PDB entry 6HZZ | X-ray diffraction, 2.52 A resolution | chains A and B

[Chain A (and B)]
Protein: D-glucuronyl C5-epimerase
Organism: Homo sapiens
Notes: EC 5.1.3.17; chain B of this document is another copy of the same molecule, construct and numbering; everything in this record applies to it too
UniProtKB: O94923 (GLCE_HUMAN); residues 98-617 here = UniProt positions 98-617
Amino-acid sequence (527 residues; each row starts with the number of its first residue):
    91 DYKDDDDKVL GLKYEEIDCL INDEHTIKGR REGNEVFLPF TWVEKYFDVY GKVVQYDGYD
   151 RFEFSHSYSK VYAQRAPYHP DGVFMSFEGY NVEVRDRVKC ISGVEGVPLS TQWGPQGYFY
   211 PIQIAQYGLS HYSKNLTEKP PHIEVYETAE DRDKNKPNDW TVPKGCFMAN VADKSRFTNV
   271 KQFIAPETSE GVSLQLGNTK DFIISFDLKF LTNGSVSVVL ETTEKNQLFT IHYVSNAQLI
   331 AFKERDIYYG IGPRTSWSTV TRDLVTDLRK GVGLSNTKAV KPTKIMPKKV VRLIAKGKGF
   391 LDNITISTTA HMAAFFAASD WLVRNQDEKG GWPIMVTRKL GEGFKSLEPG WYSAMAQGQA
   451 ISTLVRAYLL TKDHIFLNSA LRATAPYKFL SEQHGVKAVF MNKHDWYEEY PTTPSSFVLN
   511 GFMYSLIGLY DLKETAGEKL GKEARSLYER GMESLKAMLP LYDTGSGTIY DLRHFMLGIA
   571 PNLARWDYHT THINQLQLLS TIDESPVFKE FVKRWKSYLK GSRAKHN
Not modelled in the structure: 91-101, 243-247 (chain B: 91-101)
Sequence notes: expression tag (91-97)
Covalent attachments: N-acetylglucosamine (NAG) linked to N225, N303; glycan linked to N393
Ion coordination: Ca2+: T238, E240, T268, N269, D392
From the paper describing this entry:
  - post-translational modification sites: N225, N303, N393
  - Ca2+ coordination: T238, E240, T268, N269, D392
  - mutagenesis - E499Q, Y578F: abolished catalytic activity
  - mutagenesis - Y500F: decreased catalytic activity on 13C-labeled N-sulfated heparosan
  - catalytic residues: Y578
  - catalytic residues: Y210, R428, Y500 (proposed by the authors, not directly observed)

[Chain A / chain B interface]
Contacting residue pairs (130):
  L102(A) - Y104(B)  hydrophobic
  L102(A) - R120(B)
  Y104(A) - Y104(B)  hydrophobic
  Y104(A) - E122(B)
  I107(A) - F152(B)
  D108(A) - Y149(B)  hydrogen bond
  D108(A) - R151(B)
  D108(A) - F152(B)  hydrogen bond (backbone-backbone)
  C109(A) - F152(B)
  L110(A) - R151(B)
  L110(A) - F152(B)  hydrogen bond (backbone-backbone)
  L110(A) - E153(B)
  L110(A) - F154(B)  hydrogen bond (backbone-backbone)
  I111(A) - F154(B)  hydrophobic
  N112(A) - F154(B)  hydrogen bond (backbone-backbone)
  N112(A) - S155(B)
  N112(A) - H156(B)  hydrogen bond (side chain-backbone)
  N112(A) - K610(B)  hydrogen bond (side chain-backbone)
  K118(A) - F127(B)
  R120(A) - Y104(B)
  R120(A) - E122(B)  salt bridge
  R120(A) - F127(B)
  R121(A) - V143(B)
  R121(A) - D150(B)  salt bridge
  E122(A) - Y104(B)  hydrogen bond
  E122(A) - R120(B)  salt bridge
  E125(A) - P129(B)
  E125(A) - F130(B)  hydrogen bond (side chain-backbone)
  E125(A) - T131(B)  hydrogen bond
  V126(A) - L128(B)
  V126(A) - P129(B)
  V126(A) - F130(B)  hydrogen bond (backbone-backbone)
  V126(A) - V143(B)  hydrophobic
  V126(A) - F152(B)  hydrophobic
  F127(A) - Y104(B)
  F127(A) - K118(B)
  F127(A) - R120(B)
  F127(A) - F127(B)  hydrophobic
  F127(A) - L128(B)
  F127(A) - P129(B)
  L128(A) - V126(B)
  L128(A) - F127(B)
  L128(A) - L128(B)  hydrogen bond (backbone-backbone)
  L128(A) - F130(B)  hydrophobic
  P129(A) - E125(B)
  P129(A) - V126(B)
  P129(A) - F127(B)
  F130(A) - E125(B)  hydrogen bond (backbone-side chain)
  F130(A) - V126(B)  hydrogen bond (backbone-backbone)
  F130(A) - L128(B)  hydrophobic
  T131(A) - E125(B)  hydrogen bond
  W132(A) - F154(B)  hydrophobic
  Y136(A) - F154(B)
  Y136(A) - H156(B)  hydrogen bond
  Y136(A) - K610(B)
  Y136(A) - G611(B)
  Y136(A) - R613(B)  hydrogen bond (backbone-side chain)
  F137(A) - F137(B)  hydrophobic
  D138(A) - R613(B)
  V139(A) - F137(B)  hydrophobic
  V143(A) - R121(B)
  V143(A) - V126(B)  hydrophobic
  Y149(A) - D108(B)  hydrogen bond
  D150(A) - R121(B)  salt bridge
  R151(A) - D108(B)
  R151(A) - L110(B)
  F152(A) - I107(B)
  F152(A) - D108(B)  hydrogen bond (backbone-backbone)
  F152(A) - C109(B)
  F152(A) - L110(B)  hydrogen bond (backbone-backbone)
  F152(A) - V126(B)  hydrophobic
  E153(A) - L110(B)
  F154(A) - L110(B)  hydrogen bond (backbone-backbone)
  F154(A) - I111(B)  hydrophobic
  F154(A) - N112(B)  hydrogen bond (backbone-backbone)
  F154(A) - W132(B)  hydrophobic
  F154(A) - Y136(B)
  S155(A) - N112(B)
  H156(A) - N112(B)  hydrogen bond (backbone-side chain)
  H156(A) - Y136(B)  hydrogen bond
  K160(A) - D113(B)  salt bridge
  M491(A) - M491(B)  hydrophobic
  M491(A) - K493(B)
  A547(A) - F565(B)
  P550(A) - H564(B)
  P550(A) - F565(B)  hydrophobic
  L551(A) - F565(B)  hydrophobic
  D553(A) - P571(B)
  T554(A) - T554(B)
  T554(A) - L573(B)
  G555(A) - P571(B)
  Y560(A) - N617(B)
  H564(A) - P550(B)
  F565(A) - A547(B)
  F565(A) - P550(B)
  F565(A) - L551(B)  hydrophobic
  A570(A) - R604(B)
  P571(A) - D553(B)
  P571(A) - G555(B)
  P571(A) - A614(B)
  P571(A) - K615(B)
  N572(A) - N617(B)
  L573(A) - T554(B)
  L573(A) - R613(B)
  L573(A) - A614(B)
  L573(A) - K615(B)
  L573(A) - H616(B)
  L573(A) - N617(B)  hydrogen bond (backbone-backbone)
  A574(A) - N617(B)
  R575(A) - H616(B)
  R575(A) - N617(B)  hydrogen bond (side chain-backbone)
  Y578(A) - N617(B)
  R604(A) - A570(B)
  K610(A) - N112(B)  hydrogen bond (backbone-side chain)
  K610(A) - E114(B)
  K610(A) - Y136(B)
  G611(A) - Y136(B)
  A614(A) - P571(B)
  A614(A) - L573(B)
  K615(A) - P571(B)
  K615(A) - L573(B)
  H616(A) - D138(B)  salt bridge
  H616(A) - L573(B)
  H616(A) - R575(B)
  N617(A) - Y560(B)
  N617(A) - N572(B)
  N617(A) - L573(B)  hydrogen bond (backbone-backbone)
  N617(A) - A574(B)
  N617(A) - R575(B)  hydrogen bond (side chain-backbone)
  N617(A) - Y578(B)
Interface residues without a listed pair, chain A (71 interface residues in all): D113, E114, G119, V133, F490, K493, M548, G568, I569, E600, F601, Y608, R613
Interface residues without a listed pair, chain B (73 interface residues in all): E105, E106, G119, V133, V139, K160, F490, H494, M548, S556, G568, I569, F601, Y608

[Overview]
71 residues of chain A face 73 of chain B across their interface, with 29 hydrogen bonds and 6 salt bridges.
Among the polar pairs are R120(A)-E122(B), R121(A)-D150(B) and K160(A)-D113(B). Covalently linked
N-acetylglucosamine: at N225(A) and N303(A). From the paper: catalytic residues Y578(A), Y210(A) and R428(A)
among others; E499Q and Y578F of chain A abolish catalytic activity.
Both chains are D-glucuronyl C5-epimerase (Homo sapiens). Entry 6HZZ (Structure of human D-glucuronyl C5
epimerase) was determined by X-ray diffraction (same publication as 6I01 and 6I02).
